Entry 1NG3 (X-ray diffraction, 2.60 A resolution); this record covers chains A and B.

== Chain A (and B) ==
Name: Glycine oxidase
Organism: Bacillus subtilis
Notes: EC 1.5.3.-; chain B of this document is another copy of the same molecule, construct and numbering; everything in this record applies to it too
UniProt: O31616 (GLOX_BACSU); residues 1-369 here = UniProt positions 1-369
Amino-acid sequence (390 residues; numbered -20 to 369; the number before each row is that of its first residue; numbers below 1 keep their minus sign (Met-20 is residue -20)):
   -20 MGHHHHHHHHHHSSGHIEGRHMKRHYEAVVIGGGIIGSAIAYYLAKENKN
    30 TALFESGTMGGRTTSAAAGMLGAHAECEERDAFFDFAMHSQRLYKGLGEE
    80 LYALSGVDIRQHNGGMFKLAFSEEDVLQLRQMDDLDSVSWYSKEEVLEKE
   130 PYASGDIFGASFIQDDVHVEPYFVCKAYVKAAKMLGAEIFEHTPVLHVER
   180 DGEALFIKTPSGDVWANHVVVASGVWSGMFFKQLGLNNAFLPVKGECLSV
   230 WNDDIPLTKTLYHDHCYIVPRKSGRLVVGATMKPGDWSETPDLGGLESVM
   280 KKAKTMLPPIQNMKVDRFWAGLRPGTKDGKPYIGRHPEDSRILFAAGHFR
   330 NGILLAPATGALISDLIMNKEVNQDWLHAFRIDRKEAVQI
Disordered / not traced: -20 to 0, 365-369
Construct notes: expression tag (-20 to 0)
Small-molecule neighbours:
  - acetylamino-acetic acid (AAC): Met49, Ala54, Tyr241, His244, Tyr246, Ala259, Arg302, Arg329
  - FAD (flavin-adenine dinucleotide): Ile10, Gly11, Gly12, Gly13, Ile14, Ile15, Gly16, Phe33, Glu34, Ser35, Thr37, Arg41, Thr42, Thr43, Ala45, Ala46, Ala47, Gly48, Met49, Thr172, Pro173, Val174, Ala201, Ser202, Gly203, Trp205, Phe209, Gly224, Cys226, Tyr246, Ala259, Gly300, Leu301, Arg302, Pro303, His327, Phe328, Arg329, Asn330, Gly331, Ile332, Leu333
Swiss-Prot annotation at these positions:
  - binding site (FAD): Ile14, Ile15, Glu34, Ser35, Thr42, Thr43, Ala47 to Met49, Val174, His327 to Leu333
  - binding site (substrate): Arg302, Arg329
  - mutagenesis: Gly51 (G51R: 130-fold decrease in catalytic efficiency on glycine and 28-fold increase in that on glyphosate ...), Ala54 (A54R: 20-fold decrease in catalytic efficiency on glycine and 34-fold increase in that on glyphosate. 60-fold decrease in catalytic efficiency on glycine and 210-fold increase in that on glyphosate ...), His244 (H244A: 2-fold decrease in catalytic efficiency on glycine and similar catalytic efficiency on glyphosate ...)

== How chain A and chain B interact ==
Residue-residue contacts - 28 pairs, chain A then chain B:
  Tyr81(A) - Lys251(B)  hydrogen bond
  Gly85(A) - Lys251(B)
  Val86(A) - Lys251(B)
  Asp87(A) - Lys251(B)  hydrogen bond (backbone-backbone)
  Arg89(A) - Arg89(B)
  Arg89(A) - Ser252(B)
  Phe152(A) - Ser252(B)
  Lys155(A) - Asp232(B)  salt bridge
  Lys159(A) - Asn231(B)
  Lys159(A) - Asp232(B)
  Lys159(A) - Ile234(B)  hydrogen bond (side chain-backbone)
  Lys162(A) - Asp232(B)  hydrogen bond (side chain-backbone)
  Lys162(A) - Asp233(B)  salt bridge
  Met163(A) - Asp233(B)
  Asn231(A) - Lys159(B)
  Asp232(A) - Lys155(B)
  Asp232(A) - Lys159(B)
  Asp232(A) - Lys162(B)  hydrogen bond (backbone-side chain)
  Asp233(A) - Lys159(B)
  Asp233(A) - Lys162(B)  salt bridge
  Asp233(A) - Met163(B)
  Ile234(A) - Lys159(B)
  Lys251(A) - Tyr81(B)
  Lys251(A) - Gly85(B)
  Lys251(A) - Val86(B)
  Lys251(A) - Asp87(B)  hydrogen bond (backbone-backbone)
  Ser252(A) - Phe152(B)
  Ser252(A) - Lys155(B)  hydrogen bond (backbone-side chain)
Also at the interface, not in a pair above, chain A (21 interface residues in all): Tyr151, Trp230, Pro235, Arg250, Gly253
Also at the interface, not in a pair above, chain B (22 interface residues in all): His91, Tyr151, Trp230, Pro235, Arg250, Arg254

== Overview ==
Chain A and chain B form an interface of 21 and 22 residues respectively; the contacts include 7 hydrogen
bonds and 3 salt bridges. Polar contacts include Lys155(A)-Asp232(B), Lys162(A)-Asp233(B) and
Tyr81(A)-Lys251(B). Bound to chain A: flavin-adenine dinucleotide and acetylamino-acetic acid.
Both chains are Glycine oxidase (Bacillus subtilis). Entry 1NG3 (Complex of ThiO (glycine oxidase) with
acetyl-glycine) was determined by X-ray diffraction, deposited together with 1NG4.
